6E10 - chains 5 and l of the 28 polymer chains in the assembly; structure by electron microscopy, 4.16 A resolution (low resolution: residue-level contacts below are approximate; hydrogen-bond / salt-bridge calls are withheld).

[Chain 5]
Molecule: Heat shock protein 101
Organism: Plasmodium falciparum
Reference sequence: Q8IIJ8 (Q8IIJ8_PLAF7); residue numbers follow UniProt; this construct covers 1-906
Chain sequence (932 residues; row label = number of the first residue in the row):
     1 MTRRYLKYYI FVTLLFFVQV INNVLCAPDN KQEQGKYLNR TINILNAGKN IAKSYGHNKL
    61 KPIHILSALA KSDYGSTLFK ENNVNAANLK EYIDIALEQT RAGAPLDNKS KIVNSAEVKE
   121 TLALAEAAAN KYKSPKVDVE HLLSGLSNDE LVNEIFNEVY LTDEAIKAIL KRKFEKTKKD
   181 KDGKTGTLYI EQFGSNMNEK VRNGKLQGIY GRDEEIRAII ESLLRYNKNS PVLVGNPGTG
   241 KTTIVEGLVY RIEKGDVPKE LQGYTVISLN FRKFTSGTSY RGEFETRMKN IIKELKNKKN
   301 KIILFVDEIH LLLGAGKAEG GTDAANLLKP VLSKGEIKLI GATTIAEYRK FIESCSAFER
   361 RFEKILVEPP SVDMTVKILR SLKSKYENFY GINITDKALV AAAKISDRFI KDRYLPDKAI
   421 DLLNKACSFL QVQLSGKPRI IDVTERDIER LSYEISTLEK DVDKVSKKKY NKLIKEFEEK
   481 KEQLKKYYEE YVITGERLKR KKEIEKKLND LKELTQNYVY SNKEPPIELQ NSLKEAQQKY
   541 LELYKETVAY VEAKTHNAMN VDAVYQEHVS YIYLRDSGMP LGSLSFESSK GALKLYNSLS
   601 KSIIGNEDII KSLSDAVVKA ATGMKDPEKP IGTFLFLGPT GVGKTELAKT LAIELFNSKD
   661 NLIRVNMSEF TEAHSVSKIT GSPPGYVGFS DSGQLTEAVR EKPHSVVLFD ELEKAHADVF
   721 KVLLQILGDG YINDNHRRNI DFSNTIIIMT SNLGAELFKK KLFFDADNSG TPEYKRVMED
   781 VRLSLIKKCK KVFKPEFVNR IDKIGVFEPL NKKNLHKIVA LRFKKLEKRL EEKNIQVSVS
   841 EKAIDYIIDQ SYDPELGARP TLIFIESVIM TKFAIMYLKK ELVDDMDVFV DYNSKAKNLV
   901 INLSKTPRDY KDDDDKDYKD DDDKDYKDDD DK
Unresolved in the structure: 1-186, 520-526, 905-932
Small-molecule neighbours:
  - ATP-gamma-S (AGS; phosphothiophosphoric acid-adenylate ester), molecule 1: I209, Y210, R212, P237, G238, T239, G240, K241, T242, T243, I378, L382, P416, I420
  - ATP-gamma-S (AGS), molecule 2: I603, I604, G605, N606, P639, T640, G641, V642, G643, K644, T645, E646, E711, N752, L810, I818, A858, R859, L862
What the authors report for this chain:
  - binding site for ATP-gamma-S: R859

[Chain l]
Molecule: Unknown (Claw)
Organism: Plasmodium falciparum 3D7
Chain sequence (58 residues; each row starts with the number of its first residue; note: 12 numbers in that range are skipped by the numbering (no residue carries them; nothing is unmodelled there); X marks 58 residues of unknown identity (built as UNK)):
   936 XXXXXXXXXX XXXXXXXXXX XXXXXXXXXX XXXX
   982 XXXXXXXXXX XXXXXXXXXX XXXX
Unresolved in the structure: 1005

[Chain 5 / chain l interface]
Interface residues of chain 5 (facing chain l), 11 residues: K437, E445, F477, K481, L484, Y488, Y491, V492, G495, E496, K499

[In short]
Chain 5 and chain l make no direct contact in this assembly. Bound to chain 5: ATP-gamma-S. The paper reports
a binding site for ATP-gamma-S at R859(5).
Chain 5 is Heat shock protein 101 (Plasmodium falciparum) and chain l is Unknown (Claw) (Plasmodium falciparum
3D7); the structure, PTEX Core Complex in the Engaged (Extended) State, was determined by electron microscopy
together with 6E11 from the same study.
